Entry 8Z69 (X-ray diffraction, 1.77 A resolution); this record covers chains A and C of the 4 polymer chains in the assembly.

# Chain A (and C)
Protein: Brd2_human
Source organism: Homo sapiens
Notes: chain C of this document is another copy of the same molecule, construct and numbering; everything in this record applies to it too
UniProtKB: P25440 (BRD2_HUMAN), isoform P25440-4; residues 344-455 here correspond to UniProt positions 224-335 (UniProt number = residue number - 120)
Amino-acid sequence (136 residues; row label = number of the first residue in the row):
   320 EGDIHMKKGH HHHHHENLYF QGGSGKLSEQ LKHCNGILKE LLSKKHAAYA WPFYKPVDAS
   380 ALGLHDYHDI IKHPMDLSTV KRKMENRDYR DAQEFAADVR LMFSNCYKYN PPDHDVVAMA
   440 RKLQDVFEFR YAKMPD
Unresolved in the structure: 320-345, 455
Sequence notes: expression tag (320-343)
Small-molecule neighbours: A1L0Y (7-(2-(4-fluoro-2,6-dimethylphenoxy)-5-(2-hydroxypropan-2-yl)phenyl)-5-methyl-2-(2-phenyl-1H-imidazol-5-yl)furo[3,2-c]pyridin-4(5H)-one): Trp370, Pro371, Phe372, Pro375, Val376, Asp377, Leu381, Leu383, Cys425, Tyr428, Asn429, His433, Asp434, Val435, Met438

# How chain A and chain C interact
Contacting residue pairs (19; chain A residue first):
  Lys374(A) - Arg401(C)
  Pro375(A) - Arg401(C)
  His387(A) - Glu404(C)  hydrogen bond (side chain-backbone)
  His387(A) - Asn405(C)
  His387(A) - Arg406(C)  hydrogen bond (backbone-side chain)
  Asp388(A) - Arg406(C)  salt bridge
  Pro393(A) - Asn405(C)
  Ser397(A) - Arg401(C)  hydrogen bond
  Thr398(A) - Arg401(C)  hydrogen bond
  Arg401(A) - Pro375(C)
  Arg401(A) - Ser397(C)  hydrogen bond
  Arg401(A) - Thr398(C)  hydrogen bond
  Arg401(A) - Arg401(C)
  Glu404(A) - His387(C)  hydrogen bond (backbone-side chain)
  Asn405(A) - His387(C)
  Asn405(A) - Lys391(C)
  Asn405(A) - Pro393(C)
  Arg406(A) - His387(C)
  Arg406(A) - Asp388(C)  salt bridge
Interface residues without a listed pair, chain A (15 interface residues in all): Asp377, Lys391, Asp395, Asp407
Interface residues without a listed pair, chain C (14 interface residues in all): Lys374, His392, Asp395

# In short
15 residues of chain A and 14 residues of chain C are in contact; the contacts include 7 hydrogen bonds and 2
salt bridges. Polar contacts include Asp388(A)-Arg406(C), His387(A)-Glu404(C) and His387(A)-Arg406(C). Ligands
of chain A: compound A1L0Y.
Both chains are Brd2_human (Homo sapiens). Entry 8Z69 (Crystal Structure of the second bromodomain of human
BRD2 BD2 in complex with the inhibitor Y13195) was determined by X-ray diffraction (same publication as 8ZM8,
8ZMB and 8ZMQ).
